PDB entry 4I4H | X-ray diffraction, 2.90 A resolution | chain A

== Chain A ==
Name: Cytochrome P450 3A4
From: Homo sapiens
Notes: EC 1.14.13.-, 1.14.13.157, 1.14.13.32, 1.14.13.67, 1.14.13.97; engineered mutation(s): residues 3-22 deleted
UniProtKB: P08684 (CP3A4_HUMAN); aligned to UniProt positions 1-483 over residues 21-503 (the alignment contains insertions or deletions, so no single offset holds)
Chain sequence (487 residues; each row starts with the number of its first residue):
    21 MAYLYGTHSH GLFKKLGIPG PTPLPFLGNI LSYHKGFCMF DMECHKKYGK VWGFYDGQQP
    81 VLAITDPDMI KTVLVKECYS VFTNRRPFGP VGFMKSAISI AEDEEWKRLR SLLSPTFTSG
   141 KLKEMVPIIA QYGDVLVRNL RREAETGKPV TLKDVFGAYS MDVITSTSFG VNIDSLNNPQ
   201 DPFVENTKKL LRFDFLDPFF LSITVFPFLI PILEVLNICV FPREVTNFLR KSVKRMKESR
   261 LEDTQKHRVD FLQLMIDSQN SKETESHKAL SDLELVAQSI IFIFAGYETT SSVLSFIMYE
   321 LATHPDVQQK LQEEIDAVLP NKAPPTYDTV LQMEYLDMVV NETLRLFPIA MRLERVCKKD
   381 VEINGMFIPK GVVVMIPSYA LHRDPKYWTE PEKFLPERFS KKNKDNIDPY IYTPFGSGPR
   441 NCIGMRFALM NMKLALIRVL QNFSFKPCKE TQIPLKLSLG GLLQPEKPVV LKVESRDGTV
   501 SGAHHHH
Disordered / not traced: 21-28, 265-267, 281-288, 497-507
Construct notes: expression tag (504-507)
Bound ions: heme Fe: Cys442 (together with Z9Z)
Ligand contacts:
  - heme (HEM): Arg105, Ile118, Ser119, Trp126, Arg130, Phe137, Ile184, Ile301, Phe302, Ala305, Gly306, Thr309, Thr310, Val313, Leu364, Ile369, Ala370, Leu373, Arg375, Thr433, Pro434, Phe435, Gly436, Ser437, Arg440, Asn441, Cys442, Ile443, Gly444, Phe447, Ala448, Met452
  - Z9Z (pyridin-3-ylmethyl [(2R,5S)-5-{[N-(methyl{[2-(propan-2-yl)-1,3-thiazol-4-yl]methyl}carbamoyl)-D-valyl]amino}-1,6-diphenylhexan-2-yl]carbamate): Tyr53, Phe57, Asp76, Arg105, Arg106, Phe108, Met114, Ser119, Ile120, Leu210, Leu211, Phe213, Phe215, Thr224, Phe241, Ile300, Ile301, Phe304, Ala305, Thr309, Ile369, Ala370, Glu374, Cys442
Reported in the primary citation:
  - binding site for Z9Z: Arg105, Phe108, Ser119, Leu210, Leu211, Phe241, Phe304
  - conformationally variable residues (helix shift): Phe304
  - mutagenesis - S119A: decreased binding to Z9Z
  - mutagenesis - S119A: decreased binding to ritonavir
  - mutagenesis - S119A: decreased stability in response to Z9Z
  - mutagenesis - S119A: increased stability in response to ritonavir-bound

== In short ==
Ligands of chain A: heme and compound Z9Z. From the paper: a binding site for Z9Z at Arg105, Phe108 and Ser119
among others; S119A reduces binding to Z9Z.
Chain A is Cytochrome P450 3A4 (Homo sapiens); the structure, Crystal structure of CYP3A4 ligated to
pyridine-substituted desoxyritonavir, was determined by X-ray diffraction together with 4I3Q and 4I4G from the
same study.
